Entry 2FKD (X-ray diffraction, 2.70 A resolution); this record covers chains K and M of the 14 polymer chains in the assembly.

Chain K (and M):
Name: Repressor protein CI
Source organism: Enterobacteria phage 186
Notes: fragment: C-terminal domain; chain M of this document is another copy of the same molecule, construct and numbering; everything in this record applies to it too
Reference sequence: P08707 (RPC1_BP186); numbering as in UniProt (aligned over 83-192)
Amino-acid sequence (110 residues; each row starts with the number of its first residue):
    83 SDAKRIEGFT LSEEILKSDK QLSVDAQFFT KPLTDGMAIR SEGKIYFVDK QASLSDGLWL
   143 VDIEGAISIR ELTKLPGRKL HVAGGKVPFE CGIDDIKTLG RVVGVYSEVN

How chain K and chain M interact:
Contacting residue pairs (11; chain K residue first):
  Lys113(K) with Ser94(M)
  Asp131(K) with Glu95(M)
  Ser137(K) with Glu96(M)
  Asp138(K) with Glu96(M), hydrogen bond (backbone-side chain)
  Glu153(K) with Lys168(M)
  Thr155(K) with Lys168(M); Val169(M)
  Lys156(K) with Glu96(M), salt bridge
  Leu157(K) with Val169(M), hydrophobic
  Pro158(K) with Phe171(M)
  Arg183(K) with Glu95(M)
Also at the interface, not in a pair above, chain K (12 interface residues in all): Ala134, Leu136
Also at the interface, not in a pair above, chain M (8 interface residues in all): Arg152, Glu172

Summary:
The interface between chain K and chain M involves 12 residues on one side and 8 on the other; the contacts
include 1 hydrogen bond and 1 salt bridge. Polar contacts include Lys156(K)-Glu96(M) and Asp138(K)-Glu96(M).
Chain K and chain M are both Repressor protein CI (Enterobacteria phage 186); the structure, Crystal Structure
of the C-terminal domain of Bacteriophage 186 repressor, was determined by X-ray diffraction.
